PDB entry 7NXL | X-ray diffraction, 1.80 A resolution | chain AAA

[Chain AAA]
Protein: Cathepsin K
From: Homo sapiens
Notes: EC 3.4.22.38
UniProt: P43235 (CATK_HUMAN); residues 0-215 here correspond to UniProt positions 114-329 (UniProt number = residue number + 114)
Amino-acid sequence (216 residues; each row starts with the number of its first residue; numbering starts at 0):
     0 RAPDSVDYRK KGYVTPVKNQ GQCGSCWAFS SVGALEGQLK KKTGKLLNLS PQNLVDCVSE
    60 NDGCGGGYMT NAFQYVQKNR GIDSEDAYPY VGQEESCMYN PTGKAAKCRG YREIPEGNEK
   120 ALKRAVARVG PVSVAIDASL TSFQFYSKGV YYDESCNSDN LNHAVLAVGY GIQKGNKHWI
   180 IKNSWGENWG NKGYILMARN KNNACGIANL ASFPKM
Swiss-Prot annotation at these positions:
  - active site: Cys25, His162, Asn182
Cystine bridges: Cys22-Cys63, Cys56-Cys96, Cys155-Cys204
Glycans and other covalent adducts: acrylamide inhibitor Gu3110 (UUK) linked to Cys25
Ligand contacts: acrylamide inhibitor Gu3110 (UUK; tert-butyl (1-((4-(dibenzylamino)-4-oxobutyl)amino)-4-methyl-1-oxopentan-2-yl)carbamate): Gln19, Gly20, Gln21, Cys22, Gly23, Ser24, Trp26, Asp61, Gly64, Gly65, Gly66, Tyr67, Met68, Ala134, Ala137, Ser138, Gln143, Leu160, Asn161, His162, Ala163, Trp184, Leu209

[Summary]
Covalently linked acrylamide inhibitor Gu3110: at Cys25. Curated annotation (UniProt) lists 3 active-site
residues.
Chain AAA is Cathepsin K (Homo sapiens); the structure, Structure of human cathepsin K in complex with the
acrylamide inhibitor Gu3110, was determined by X-ray diffraction, deposited together with 7NXM.
